PDB entry 5S4M | X-ray diffraction, 2.15 A resolution | chains B and F of the 6 polymer chains in the assembly

# Chain B
Protein: Tubulin beta-2B chain
Source organism: Bos taurus
Reference sequence: Q6B856 (TBB2B_BOVIN); the author numbering skips numbers that UniProt does not, so the offset changes along the chain: 1-42 = UniProt 1-42; 45-360 = UniProt 43-358; 369-455 = UniProt 359-445
Amino-acid sequence (445 residues; numbered 1 to 455; 10 numbers in that range are skipped by the numbering (no residue carries them; nothing is unmodelled there); the number before each row is that of its first residue):
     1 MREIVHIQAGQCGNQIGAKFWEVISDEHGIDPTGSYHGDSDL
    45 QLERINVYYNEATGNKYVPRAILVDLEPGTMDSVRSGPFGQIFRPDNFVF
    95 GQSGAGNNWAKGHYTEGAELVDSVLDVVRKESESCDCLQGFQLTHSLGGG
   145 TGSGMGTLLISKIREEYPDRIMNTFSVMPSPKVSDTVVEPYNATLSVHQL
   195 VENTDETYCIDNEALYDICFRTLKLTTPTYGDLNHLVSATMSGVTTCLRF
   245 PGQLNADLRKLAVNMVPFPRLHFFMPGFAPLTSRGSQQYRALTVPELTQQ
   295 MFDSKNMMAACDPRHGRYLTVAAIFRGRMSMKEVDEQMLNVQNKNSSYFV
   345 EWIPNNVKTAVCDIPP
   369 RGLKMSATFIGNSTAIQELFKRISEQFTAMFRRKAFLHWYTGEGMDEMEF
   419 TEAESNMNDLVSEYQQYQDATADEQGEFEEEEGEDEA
Not modelled in the structure: 279-280, 438-455
Swiss-Prot annotation at these positions:
  - motif: M1 to I4 (MREI motif)
  - binding site (GTP): Q11, E71, S140, G144, T145, G146, N206, N228
  - binding site (Mg(2+)): E71
  - modified residue: S40 (Phosphoserine), T57 (Phosphothreonine), K60 (N6-acetyllysine), S174 (Phosphoserine), T287 (Phosphothreonine), T292 (Phosphothreonine), R320 (Omega-N-methylarginine), E448 (5-glutamyl polyglutamate)
  - cross-link (Glycyl lysine isopeptide (Lys-Gly)): K60 (interchain with G-Cter in ubiquitin), K326 (interchain with G-Cter in ubiquitin)
Metal / ion sites: Mg2+: Q11 (together with GDP); Ca2+: E113 (shared with 1 residue of chain C)
Ligand contacts:
  - GDP (guanosine-5'-diphosphate): G10, Q11, C12, Q15, I16, D69, A99, N101, S140, G142, G143, G144, T145, G146, S147, V171, P173, V177, D179, E183, N206, L209, Y224, L227, N228
  - N-ethyl-2-fluoro-4-(methylsulfonyl)aniline (WV4): V23, H229, A233, T234, S236, G237, F272, R320, P360, L371, S374, T376
What the authors report for this chain:
  - binding site for N-ethyl-2-fluoro-4-(methylsulfonyl)aniline: F272, R320, S374, T376

# Chain F
Protein: Tubulin-Tyrosine Ligase
Source organism: Gallus gallus
Reference sequence: E1BQ43 (E1BQ43_CHICK); numbering as in UniProt (aligned over 1-378)
Amino-acid sequence (384 residues; numbered 1 to 384; the number before each row is that of its first residue):
     1 MYTFVVRDENSSVYAEVSRLLLATGQWKRLRKDNPRFNLMLGERNRLPFG
    51 RLGHEPGLVQLVNYYRGADKLCRKASLVKLIKTSPELSESCTWFPESYVI
   101 YPTNLKTPVAPAQNGIRHLINNTRTDEREVFLAAYNRRREGREGNVWIAK
   151 SSAGAKGEGILISSEASELLDFIDEQGQVHVIQKYLEKPLLLEPGHRKFD
   201 IRSWVLVDHLYNIYLYREGVLRTSSEPYNSANFQDKTCHLTNHCIQKEYS
   251 KNYGRYEEGNEMFFEEFNQYLMDALNTTLENSILLQIKHIIRSCLMCIEP
   301 AISTKHLHYQSFQLFGFDFMVDEELKVWLIEVNGAPACAQKLYAELCQGI
   351 VDVAISSVFPLADTGQKTSQPTSIFIKLHHHHHH
Not modelled in the structure: 106-124, 156-158, 363-370, 383-384
Construct notes: expression tag (379-384)
Metal / ion sites: Mg2+: E331, N333 (together with AMP-PCP)
Ligand contacts: AMP-PCP (ACP; phosphomethylphosphonic acid adenylate ester): K74, I148, K150, A155, Q183, K184, Y185, L186, K198, D200, R202, R222, H239, L240, T241, N242, D318, M320, I330, E331, N333

# How chain B and chain F interact
Residue-residue contacts - 11 pairs, chain B then chain F:
  R311(B) - R31(F)
  L333(B) - P56(F)
  L333(B) - G57(F)
  Q336(B) - R36(F)  hydrogen bond
  N337(B) - T3(F)
  N337(B) - R36(F)  hydrogen bond
  N337(B) - L58(F)
  K338(B) - M1(F)
  S340(B) - L30(F)
  S340(B) - N34(F)  hydrogen bond
  E345(B) - R31(F)  salt bridge
Other interface residues (no listed pair), chain B (9 interface residues in all): S341, N349
Other interface residues (no listed pair), chain F (11 interface residues in all): K28, E55

# Summary
Chain B and chain F form an interface of 9 and 11 residues respectively; the contacts include 3 hydrogen bonds
and 1 salt bridge. Polar contacts include E345(B)-R31(F), Q336(B)-R36(F) and N337(B)-R36(F). Chain B binds GDP
and N-ethyl-2-fluoro-4-(methylsulfonyl)aniline. Chain F binds AMP-PCP. From the paper: a binding site for
N-ethyl-2-fluoro-4-(methylsulfonyl)aniline at F272(B), R320(B) and S374(B) among others.
Here chain B is Tubulin beta-2B chain (Bos taurus) and chain F is Tubulin-Tyrosine Ligase (Gallus gallus).
Entry 5S4M (Tubulin-Z2142244288-complex) was determined by X-ray diffraction (same publication as 5S4L, 5S4N,
5S4O, 5S4P, 5S4Q, 5S4R and 52 further entries).
